Entry 4AOZ (X-ray diffraction, 2.05 A resolution); this record covers chains B and C of the 3 polymer chains in the assembly.

# Chain B (and C)
Name: Probable deoxyuridine 5'-triphosphate nucleotidohydrolase yncf
Source organism: Bacillus subtilis
Notes: EC 3.6.1.23; chain C of this document is another copy of the same molecule, construct and numbering; everything in this record applies to it too
UniProtKB: O31801 (YNCF_BACSU); numbering as in UniProt (aligned over 1-144)
Amino-acid sequence (144 residues; numbered 1 to 144; the number before each row is that of its first residue):
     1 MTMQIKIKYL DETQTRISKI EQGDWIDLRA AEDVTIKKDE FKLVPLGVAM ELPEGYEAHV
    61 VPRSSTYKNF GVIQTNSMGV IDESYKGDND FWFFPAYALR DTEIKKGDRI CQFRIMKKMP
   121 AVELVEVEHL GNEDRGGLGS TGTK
Not modelled in the structure: 1 (chain C: 1, 18-20)
Small-molecule neighbours:
  - 2'-deoxyuridine (DUR), molecule 1: Gln74, Asn76, Gly79, Val80, Ile81, Tyr85, Phe91, Trp92, Phe93, Pro95
  - 2'-deoxyuridine (DUR), molecule 2: Arg135, Gly136, Gly137, Leu138
  - pyrophosphate (POP), molecule 1: Arg63, Ser64, Ser65
  - pyrophosphate (POP), molecule 2: Arg135, Gly136, Gly137, Leu138, Gly139, Ser140, Thr141, Gly142

# Chain B / chain C interface
Residue-residue contacts (90; chain B residue first):
  Ile20(B) - Thr141(C)
  Gln22(B) - Arg135(C)  hydrogen bond (backbone-side chain)
  Gln22(B) - Thr141(C)
  Arg29(B) - Lys144(C)  hydrogen bond (side chain-backbone)
  Phe41(B) - Tyr67(C)  hydrophobic
  Glu57(B) - Trp25(C)  hydrogen bond
  Glu57(B) - Arg114(C)  salt bridge
  Arg63(B) - Thr141(C)  hydrogen bond
  Arg63(B) - Gly142(C)  hydrogen bond (side chain-backbone)
  Arg63(B) - Thr143(C)
  Ser64(B) - Leu138(C)
  Ser64(B) - Gly139(C)
  Ser65(B) - Gly139(C)
  Asn69(B) - Thr143(C)
  Phe70(B) - Thr143(C)
  Thr75(B) - Tyr67(C)
  Thr75(B) - Ile73(C)
  Asn76(B) - Pro62(C)
  Asn76(B) - Ser64(C)
  Ser77(B) - Pro62(C)
  Ser77(B) - Ser77(C)  hydrogen bond (side chain-backbone)
  Met78(B) - Trp25(C)  hydrophobic
  Met78(B) - Val61(C)
  Val80(B) - Trp25(C)
  Asp82(B) - Asp24(C)
  Tyr97(B) - Tyr67(C)
  Tyr97(B) - Leu99(C)
  Asp108(B) - Thr143(C)
  Asp108(B) - Lys144(C)  salt bridge
  Arg109(B) - Thr141(C)  hydrogen bond (side chain-backbone)
  Arg109(B) - Gly142(C)  hydrogen bond (side chain-backbone)
  Arg109(B) - Thr143(C)  hydrogen bond (backbone-backbone)
  Arg109(B) - Lys144(C)  hydrogen bond (side chain-backbone)
  Met116(B) - Met116(C)  hydrophobic
  Lys117(B) - Arg114(C)  hydrogen bond (backbone-side chain)
  Lys118(B) - Gly23(C)
  Lys118(B) - Asp24(C)  salt bridge
  Lys118(B) - Arg114(C)
  Met119(B) - Gly23(C)
  Met119(B) - Asp24(C)
  Met119(B) - Ile26(C)  hydrophobic
  Met119(B) - Arg114(C)
  Met119(B) - Ile115(C)  hydrogen bond (side chain-backbone)
  Ala121(B) - Thr2(C)
  Ala121(B) - Met3(C)  hydrogen bond (backbone-backbone)
  Ala121(B) - Glu21(C)
  Val122(B) - Met3(C)
  Val122(B) - Glu21(C)
  Val122(B) - Ile115(C)  hydrophobic
  Glu123(B) - Thr2(C)
  Glu123(B) - Met3(C)  hydrogen bond (backbone-backbone)
  Glu123(B) - Gln4(C)  hydrogen bond
  Glu123(B) - Ile5(C)  hydrogen bond (backbone-backbone)
  Leu124(B) - Ile5(C)
  Leu124(B) - Ile17(C)  hydrophobic
  Val125(B) - Gln4(C)
  Val125(B) - Ile5(C)  hydrogen bond (backbone-backbone)
  Val125(B) - Lys6(C)
  Val125(B) - Ile7(C)  hydrogen bond (backbone-backbone)
  Glu126(B) - Ile7(C)
  Glu126(B) - Tyr9(C)
  Glu126(B) - Arg16(C)  salt bridge
  Val127(B) - Ile7(C)  hydrogen bond (backbone-backbone)
  Val127(B) - Lys8(C)
  Glu128(B) - Lys8(C)
  His129(B) - Asp88(C)  salt bridge
  Leu130(B) - Ala49(C)  hydrophobic
  Leu130(B) - Glu51(C)
  Leu130(B) - Lys86(C)
  Leu130(B) - Gly87(C)
  Leu130(B) - Asp88(C)  hydrogen bond (backbone-side chain)
  Gly131(B) - Asp88(C)  hydrogen bond (backbone-side chain)
  Asn132(B) - Glu51(C)  hydrogen bond
  Asn132(B) - Lys86(C)  hydrogen bond (side chain-backbone)
  Asn132(B) - Gly87(C)
  Asn132(B) - Asp88(C)
  Glu133(B) - Gly87(C)
  Asp134(B) - Gly87(C)
  Asp134(B) - Asp88(C)  hydrogen bond (side chain-backbone)
  Asp134(B) - Asn89(C)  hydrogen bond (side chain-backbone)
  Asp134(B) - Asp90(C)
  Arg135(B) - Asp82(C)  salt bridge
  Arg135(B) - Ser84(C)  hydrogen bond
  Arg135(B) - Tyr85(C)
  Arg135(B) - Asp90(C)  hydrogen bond (backbone-side chain)
  Gly136(B) - Tyr85(C)
  Gly136(B) - Asp90(C)  hydrogen bond (backbone-side chain)
  Gly137(B) - Tyr85(C)
  Leu138(B) - Leu43(C)  hydrophobic
  Leu138(B) - Phe93(C)  hydrophobic
Other interface residues (no listed pair), chain B (48 interface residues in all): Gly23, Asp27, His59, Ile73, Lys105, Gly107, Pro120
Other interface residues (no listed pair), chain C (53 interface residues in all): Gln22, Met50, Tyr56, Arg63, Val72, Gln74, Met78, Gln112, Phe113

# Summary
48 residues of chain B and 53 residues of chain C are in contact, with 28 hydrogen bonds and 6 salt bridges.
Polar contacts include Glu57(B)-Arg114(C), Asp108(B)-Lys144(C) and Lys118(B)-Asp24(C). Ligands of chain B:
2'-deoxyuridine and pyrophosphate.
Both chains are Probable deoxyuridine 5'-triphosphate nucleotidohydrolase yncf (Bacillus subtilis). Entry 4AOZ
(B. subtilis dUTPase YncF in complex with dU, PPi and Mg (P212121)) was determined by X-ray diffraction,
deposited together with 4B0H, 4APZ, 4AOO and 4AO5.
